Entry 7U9V (X-ray diffraction, 2.25 A resolution); this record covers chains A and B of the 4 polymer chains in the assembly.

[Chain A]
Molecule: Integrin alpha-IIb
Organism: Homo sapiens
UniProt: P08514 (ITA2B_HUMAN); residues 1-454 here correspond to UniProt positions 32-485 (UniProt number = residue number + 31)
Sequence (454 residues; numbered 1 to 454; the number before each row is that of its first residue):
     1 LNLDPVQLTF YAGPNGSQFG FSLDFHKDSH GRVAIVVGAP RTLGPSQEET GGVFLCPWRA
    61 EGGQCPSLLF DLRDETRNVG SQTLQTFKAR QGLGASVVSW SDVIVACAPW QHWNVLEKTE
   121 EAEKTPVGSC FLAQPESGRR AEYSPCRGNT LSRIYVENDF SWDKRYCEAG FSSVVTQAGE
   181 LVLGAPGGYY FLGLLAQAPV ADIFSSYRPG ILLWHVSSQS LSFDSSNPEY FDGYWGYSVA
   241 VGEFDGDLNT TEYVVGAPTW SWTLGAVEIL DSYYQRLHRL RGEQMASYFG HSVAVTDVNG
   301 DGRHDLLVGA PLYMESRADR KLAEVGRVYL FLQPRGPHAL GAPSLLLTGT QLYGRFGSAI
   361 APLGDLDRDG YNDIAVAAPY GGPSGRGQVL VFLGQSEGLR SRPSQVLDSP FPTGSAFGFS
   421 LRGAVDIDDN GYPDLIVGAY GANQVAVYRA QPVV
Cystine bridges: Cys56-Cys65, Cys107-Cys130, Cys146-Cys167
Ion coordination: Ca2+ site 1: Glu243, Asp245, Asp247, Thr250, Glu252; Ca2+ site 2: Asp297, Asn299, Asp301, Arg303, Asp305; Ca2+ site 3: Asp365, Asp367, Asp369, Tyr371, Asp373; Ca2+ site 4: Asp426, Asp428, Asn430, Tyr432, Asp434
Small-molecule neighbours: M6K ((4-{[(5S)-3-(4-carbamimidoylphenyl)-4,5-dihydro-1,2-oxazol-5-yl]methyl}piperazin-1-yl)acetic acid): Asp159, Phe160, Tyr189, Tyr190, Leu192, Asp224, Ser225, Ser226, Phe231
Swiss-Prot annotation at these positions:
  - binding site (Ca(2+)): Glu243, Asp245, Asp247, Thr250, Glu252, Asp297, Asn299, Asp301, Arg303, Asp305, Asp365, Asp367, Asp369, Tyr371, Asp373, Asp426, Asp428, Asn430, Tyr432, Asp434
  - glycosylation (N-linked (GlcNAc...) asparagine): Asn15, Asn249

[Chain B]
Molecule: Integrin beta-3
Organism: Homo sapiens
UniProt: P05106 (ITB3_HUMAN); residues 1-471 here correspond to UniProt positions 27-497 (UniProt number = residue number + 26)
Sequence (471 residues; row label = number of the first residue in the row):
     1 GPNICTTRGV SSCQQCLAVS PMCAWCSDEA LPLGSPRCDL KENLLKDNCA PESIEFPVSE
    61 ARVLEDRPLS DKGSGDSSQV TQVSPQRIAL RLRPDDSKNF SIQVRQVEDY PVDIYYLMDL
   121 SYSMKDDLWS IQNLGTKLAT QMRKLTSNLR IGFGAFVDKP VSPYMYISPP EALENPCYDM
   181 KTTCLPMFGY KHVLTLTDQV TRFNEEVKKQ SVSRNRDAPE GGFDAIMQAT VCDEKIGWRN
   241 DASHLLVFTT DAKTHIALDG RLAGIVQPND GQCHVGSDNH YSASTTMDYP SLGLMTEKLS
   301 QKNINLIFAV TENVVNLYQN YSELIPGTTV GVLSMDSSNV LQLIVDAYGK IRSKVELEVR
   361 DLPEELSLSF NATCLNNEVI PGLKSCMGLK IGDTVSFSIE AKVRGCPQEK EKSFTIKPVG
   421 FKDSLIVQVT FDCDCACQAQ AEPNSHRCNN GNGTFECGVC RCGPGWLGSQ C
Disordered / not traced: 467-471
Cystine bridges: Cys5-Cys23, Cys13-Cys435, Cys16-Cys38, Cys26-Cys49, Cys177-Cys184, Cys232-Cys273, Cys374-Cys386, Cys406-Cys433, Cys437-Cys457, Cys448-Cys460
Covalent attachments: N-acetylglucosamine (NAG) linked to Asn99, Asn320, Asn371
Ion coordination: Mn2+ site 1: Ser121, Glu220 (together with M6K); Mn2+ site 2: Ser123, Asp126, Asp127, Met335; Mn2+ site 3: Asp158, Asn215, Asp217, Pro219, Glu220
Small-molecule neighbours: M6K ((4-{[(5S)-3-(4-carbamimidoylphenyl)-4,5-dihydro-1,2-oxazol-5-yl]methyl}piperazin-1-yl)acetic acid): Ser121, Tyr122, Ser213, Arg214, Asn215, Arg216, Asp217, Ala218, Glu220
Swiss-Prot annotation at these positions:
  - region: Cys177 to Cys184 (Involved in CX3CL1-, NRG1-, FGF1- and IGF1-binding), Gln267 to Met287 (CX3CL1-binding)
  - binding site (Mg(2+)): Ser121, Ser123, Glu220
  - binding site (Ca(2+)): Ser123, Asp126, Asp127, Asp158, Asn215, Asp217, Pro219, Glu220, Asp251, Met335
  - glycosylation (N-linked (GlcNAc...) asparagine): Asn99, Asn320, Asn371, Asn452
From the paper describing this entry:
  - Mn2+ coordination through a water molecule: Ser123
  - mutagenesis - N305T (6-fold): increased binding to FITC-echistatin

[How chain A and chain B interact]
Residue-residue contacts (66):
  Phe21(A) with Arg261(B); Val266(B), hydrophobic
  Arg41(A) with Gly264(B), hydrogen bond (side chain-backbone)
  Trp110(A) with Arg261(B), hydrogen bond (side chain-backbone); Leu262(B); Gly264(B)
  His112(A) with Ser162(B), hydrogen bond; Ile167(B)
  Glu121(A) with Ser168(B), hydrogen bond; Pro169(B)
  Glu123(A) with Tyr166(B); Ser168(B); Arg216(B), salt bridge
  Lys124(A) with Ile167(B); Ser168(B), hydrogen bond (backbone-side chain)
  Thr125(A) with Arg216(B)
  Pro126(A) with Ser162(B); Pro163(B), hydrophobic
  Tyr166(A) with Arg216(B)
  Glu168(A) with Pro163(B); Leu262(B)
  Phe171(A) with Arg261(B)
  Tyr190(A) with Arg216(B), hydrogen bond (side chain-backbone)
  Phe191(A) with Pro163(B), hydrophobic; Asp217(B)
  Phe231(A) with Lys253(B), hydrogen bond (backbone-side chain)
  Asp232(A) with Pro219(B); Lys253(B), salt bridge
  Tyr234(A) with His255(B); Asp259(B); Leu262(B), hydrophobic
  Tyr237(A) with Leu258(B), hydrogen bond (side chain-backbone); Arg261(B)
  Thr259(A) with Asp259(B)
  Trp262(A) with Lys253(B); Leu317(B), hydrophobic
  Thr263(A) with Ile256(B); Tyr321(B), hydrogen bond
  Met285(A) with Leu317(B), hydrophobic; Asn320(B); Tyr321(B), hydrophobic; Leu324(B)
  Ala286(A) with Ile256(B), hydrophobic; Leu292(B), hydrophobic
  Tyr288(A) with Ile256(B), hydrophobic; Ala257(B); Leu258(B), hydrogen bond (side chain-backbone); Asp259(B), hydrogen bond
  His291(A) with Leu258(B)
  Pro311(A) with Leu258(B), hydrophobic
  Leu312(A) with Ala257(B); Leu258(B), hydrophobic
  Met314(A) with Gly293(B); Leu324(B), hydrophobic
  Asp319(A) with Lys384(B), salt bridge
  Lys321(A) with Glu358(B), salt bridge
  Leu322(A) with Leu324(B)
  Glu324(A) with Ser291(B), hydrogen bond
  Tyr353(A) with Gly293(B), hydrogen bond (side chain-backbone); Leu294(B); Glu297(B), hydrogen bond
  Arg355(A) with Leu258(B); Pro268(B)
  Tyr380(A) with Pro268(B)
  Phe419(A) with Arg261(B)
  Tyr440(A) with Val266(B)
Interface residues without a listed pair, chain A (44 interface residues in all): Gln18, Ala95, Asn114, Pro186, Gly187, Gln284, Arg320
Interface residues without a listed pair, chain B (34 interface residues in all): Tyr178, Ala263, Pro326

[In short]
Chain A and chain B form an interface of 44 and 34 residues respectively; the contacts include 14 hydrogen
bonds and 4 salt bridges. Among the polar pairs are Glu123(A)-Arg216(B), Asp232(A)-Lys253(B) and
Asp319(A)-Lys384(B). The paper reports that N305T of chain B increases binding to FITC-echistatin;
water-mediated Mn2+ coordination by Ser123(B).
Chain A is Integrin alpha-IIb and chain B is Integrin beta-3, both from Homo sapiens; the structure, Integrin
alpha IIB beta3 complex with BMS4-1, was determined by X-ray diffraction (same publication as 7L8P, 7TCT,
7TD8, 7THO, 7TMZ, 7TPD and 15 further entries).
